PDB entry 7A4P | electron microscopy, 4.20 A resolution (low resolution: residue-level contacts below are approximate; hydrogen-bond / salt-bridge calls are withheld) | chains A and F of the 20 polymer chains in the assembly

Chain A:
Protein: Photosystem I P700 chlorophyll a apoprotein A1
Source organism: Chlorella ohadii
Notes: EC 1.97.1.12
UniProtKB: W8SY74 (W8SY74_CHLSO); residues 11-751 here = UniProt positions 11-751
Sequence (741 residues; each row starts with the number of its first residue):
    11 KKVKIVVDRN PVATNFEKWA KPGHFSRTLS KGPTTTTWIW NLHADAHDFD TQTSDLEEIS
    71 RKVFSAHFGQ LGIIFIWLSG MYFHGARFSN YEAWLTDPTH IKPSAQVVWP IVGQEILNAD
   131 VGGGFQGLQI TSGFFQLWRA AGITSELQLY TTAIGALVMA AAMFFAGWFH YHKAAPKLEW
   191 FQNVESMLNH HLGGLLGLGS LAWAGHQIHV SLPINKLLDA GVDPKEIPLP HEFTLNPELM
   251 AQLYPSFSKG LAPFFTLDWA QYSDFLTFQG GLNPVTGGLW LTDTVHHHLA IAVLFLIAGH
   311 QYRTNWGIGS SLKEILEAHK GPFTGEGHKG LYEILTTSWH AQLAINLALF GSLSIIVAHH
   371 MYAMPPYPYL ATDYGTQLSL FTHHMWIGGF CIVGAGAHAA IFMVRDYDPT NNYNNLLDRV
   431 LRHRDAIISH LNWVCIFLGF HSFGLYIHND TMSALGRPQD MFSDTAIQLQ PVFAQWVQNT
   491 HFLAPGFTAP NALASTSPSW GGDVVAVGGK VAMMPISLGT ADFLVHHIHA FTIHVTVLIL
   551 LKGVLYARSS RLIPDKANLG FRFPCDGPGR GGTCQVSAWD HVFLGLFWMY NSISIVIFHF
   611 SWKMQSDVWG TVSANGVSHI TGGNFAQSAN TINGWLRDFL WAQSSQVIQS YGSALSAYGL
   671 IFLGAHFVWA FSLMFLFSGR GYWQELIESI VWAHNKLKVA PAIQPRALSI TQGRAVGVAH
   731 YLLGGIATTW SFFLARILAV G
Differences from the reference sequence: variant A368 (Ser in W8SY74), I437 (Met in W8SY74)
Metal / ion sites: chlorophyll a Mg (25 sites), coordinated by H53, H57, Q116, Q124, H180, H182, H200, H219, H296, H298, H310, H329, H370, H393, H394, H408 and 9 more; 4Fe-4S cluster Fe: C575, C584 (shared with 2 residues of chain B); chlorophyll a isomer Mg near H676 (its only coordinating residue here)
Ligand contacts:
  - 1,2-diacyl-glycerol-3-sn-phosphate (3PH): T24, N25, F26
  - beta-carotene (BCR), molecule 1: I84, W87, G204, L205, L208, G209
  - beta-carotene (BCR), molecule 2: F85, L88, T162, G165, A166, M169, L208, L211, A212, F265
  - beta-carotene (BCR), molecule 3: L211, L261, F264, F265, L299, V303, L306, I307, H310, I318
  - beta-carotene (BCR), molecule 4: F264, W269, V303
  - beta-carotene (BCR), molecule 5: L341, I344, L345, A351, I355, A409, F412, M413
  - beta-carotene (BCR), molecule 6: A358, S362, I402, G406, A409, V547, L550, L551, V554
  - beta-carotene (BCR), molecule 7: N442, I446, F450
  - beta-carotene (BCR), molecule 8: G674, A675, F677, V678, L733, I736, A737, W740
  - beta-carotene (BCR), molecule 9: W693, L696, I697
  - chlorophyll a isomer (CL0): Y456, I538, F541, T542, Y600, N601, S604, I605, F608, I642, W645, L646, L650, S654, I658, F672, H676, W679, Y731, T738, T739, F742
  - chlorophyll a (CLA), molecule 1: V13, K14, I15, W190, N193, S196, H200, T314, N315, W316
  - chlorophyll a (CLA), molecule 2: I15, V17, F74, F78, A172, M173, F175, A176, F179, H180, A184, W190
  - chlorophyll a (CLA), molecule 3: V22, A23, T24, N25, F26, K28, W29, H34, K72, S75, G79, I83, F174, G177, W178, Y181, H182
  - chlorophyll a (CLA), molecule 4: W29, H34, F35, L52, H53, A56, H57, F59, Q62, K72, A76, G79, Q80, I83
  - chlorophyll a (CLA), molecule 5: W29, P32, W48, I49, W50, L52, H53
  - chlorophyll a (CLA), molecule 6: T46, I49, W50, I697, I700, V701, H704, V709, P711, P715, R716
  - chlorophyll a (CLA), molecule 7: W50, F677, V678, F681, F685, L718, Q722, A725, V726, A729, H730, L733
  - chlorophyll a (CLA), molecule 8: H53, A54, A56, H57, D58, H350, L353, L357, F400, C401, V403, G404, A407, H408, I411, R415, F571, R572, W589, V592, L596, L733
  - chlorophyll a (CLA), molecule 9: H57, F59, V73, A76, H77, Q80, L81, I84, F85, L88, W349, H350, Q352, L353, N356, L357, F360
  - chlorophyll a (CLA), molecule 10: H57, Q80, I83, I84, W87, F360, I397, F400, C401
  - chlorophyll a (CLA), molecule 11: L66, H77, L188, F191, Q192, V194, M197, L198, H201, L202, L205, L322, L326, L345, T346, T347, S348, W349, Q352, I355, N356, L359, F360
  - chlorophyll a (CLA), molecule 12: F74, H77, F78, L81, M169, M173, W190, F191, N193, S196, M197, H200, H201, G204, L205
  - chlorophyll a (CLA), molecule 13: I86, W87, S89, G90, M91, F93, H94, F98, Q116, V117, W119, L167
  - chlorophyll a (CLA), molecule 14: W87, M91, H94, A115, Q116, L138, Q139, I140, T141, S142, F144, A667, Y668, I671, W740, L744
  - chlorophyll a (CLA), molecule 15: W87, M91, T141, S142, F144, S389, L390, T392, H393, W396, I397, F400, I671, I736, T739, W740
  - chlorophyll a (CLA), molecule 16: W87, L88, S142, G143, F144, L147, L206, F360, L363, S364, V367, M371, Y377, L380, L390, H393, H394, I397
  - chlorophyll a (CLA), molecule 17: Q116, V117, V118, W119, I121, V122, Q124, L127, L138, A667, L670, I671
  - chlorophyll a (CLA), molecule 18: L147, A150, L206, G209, S210, W213, Q217, L289, L291, T294, H297, H298, I301, F305, L363, I366, V367, H370, M371, P376, Y377
  - chlorophyll a (CLA), molecule 19: A151, G152, I153, Q158, T161, T162, G209, A212, W213, G215, H216, V220, P240, H241, T244
  - chlorophyll a (CLA), molecule 20: L157, Q158, T161, L239, H241, L245
  - chlorophyll a (CLA), molecule 21: V168, A171, A172, F175
  - chlorophyll a (CLA), molecule 22: L198, L202, L206, L304, F305, A308, Q311, Y312, L322, I325, L359, L427, V430, L551, V554, L555
  - chlorophyll a (CLA), molecule 23: N199, H200, G203, G204, L208, L306, G309, H310, Y312, R313, T314, W316, I318, G319
  - chlorophyll a (CLA), molecule 24: L211, A212, A214, G215, I218, H219, F243, T244, P247, M250, F257, G260, L261, F264, Y272, F275, L276, L299
  - chlorophyll a (CLA), molecule 25: F264, W269, A270, Y272, S273, L276, T277, F278, H296, L299, A300, V303, L304, N501
  - chlorophyll a (CLA), molecule 26: F264, F265, L267
  - chlorophyll a (CLA), molecule 27: T277, F278, G280, L289, D293, T294, H296, H297, A300, I301, L304, H370, M374, P376, T506
  - chlorophyll a (CLA), molecule 28: F278, F497, T498, A499, P500, N501, A502
  - chlorophyll a (CLA), molecule 29: L304, L359, S362, L363, I366, H369, H370, A373, M374, T506, S507, S509, W510
  - chlorophyll a (CLA), molecule 30: I307, H310, Q311, I318, G319, S320
  - chlorophyll a (CLA), molecule 31: Q311, S320, I325, A328, H329
  - chlorophyll a (CLA), molecule 32: I325, L326, H329, H338, L341, L426, L427, V430
  - chlorophyll a (CLA), molecule 33: H329, K330, G331, P332, F333
  - chlorophyll a (CLA), molecule 34: F333, T334, L426, R429, V430, H433, I437, H440
  - chlorophyll a (CLA), molecule 35: I365, I366, H369, M395, I402, I543, T546, V547, L550, M599, S602, I603, V606
  - chlorophyll a (CLA), molecule 36: H369, Y372, F483, A484, V487, Q488, H491, W510, I526, L528, H536, H539, I543, V606, H609, F610, K613
  - chlorophyll a (CLA), molecule 37: A436, H440, W443
  - chlorophyll a (CLA), molecule 38: I437, H440, L441, W443, V444, A540, I543, H544, V547, L551
  - chlorophyll a (CLA), molecule 39: S439, N442, W443, I446
  - chlorophyll a (CLA), molecule 40: N442, C445, I446, G449, F450, F453, G454, I457, F541, V545, L548, I549, L594, F597, W598
  - chlorophyll a (CLA), molecule 41: W443, I446, F447, F450, H451
  - chlorophyll a (CLA), molecule 42: W443, F447, L448, Q480, P481, V482, F483, A484, D532, F533, H536, H537, A540, H544
  - chlorophyll a (CLA), molecule 43: F450, H451, G454, L455, I457, H458, T461, M462, R467, D470, F472
  - chlorophyll a (CLA), molecule 44: F453, I457, D460, F541, F597, W598, Y600, N601, I642, L646, W679, Y731
  - chlorophyll a (CLA), molecule 45: T461, A464, L465
  - chlorophyll a (CLA), molecule 46: W486, V487, T490, H491, A494, T498, A499, T506, W510
  - chlorophyll a (CLA), molecule 47: L646, L650, W651
  - chlorophyll a (CLA), molecule 48: L670, L673, G674, H676, F677, W679, A680
  - chlorophyll a (CLA), molecule 49: F677, A680, F681, L683, M684, F687, S688, Y692, W693, L696
  - chlorophyll a (CLA), molecule 50: I700, A703, H704, L707, V709
  - chlorophyll a (CLA), molecule 51: W702, A703, K706, L707
  - phylloquinone (PQN): W50, M684, F685, S688, G689, R690, W693, I697, A717, L718, S719, G723
  - phosphatidylethanolamine (PTY): T24, F174, F175, W178, F179, K183
  - (3R)-beta,beta-caroten-3-ol (RRX): W119, P120, I121
  - 4Fe-4S cluster (SF4): C575, G577, P578, T583, C584, I720, R724

Chain F:
Protein: Psi-F
Source organism: Chlorella ohadii
UniProtKB: A0A2P6TPV8 (A0A2P6TPV8_CHLSO); residues 318-482 here = UniProt positions 318-482
Sequence (165 residues; row label = number of the first residue in the row):
   318 DVAGLTPCSE SKAFAKRKKN EVKALNKRLK NYEADSAPAL ALKATIARTE ARFDKYAKQG
   378 LLCGTDGLPH LIADPGLALR YGHAGDVFIP TIGFIYFAGW LGYAGSKYLQ AVAATAKPIE
   438 KEIIIDVPLA WKLLWEGFGW PLRAFAEYKN GSLMEDDAKI TVSPR
Differences from the reference sequence: variant L346 (Met in A0A2P6TPV8), N348 (Lys in A0A2P6TPV8), A351 (Glu in A0A2P6TPV8), D352 (Gly in A0A2P6TPV8), K360 (Gln in A0A2P6TPV8), A364 (Asp in A0A2P6TPV8), E367 (Asn in A0A2P6TPV8), A430 (Ser in A0A2P6TPV8), A431 (Ser in A0A2P6TPV8), T432 (Met in A0A2P6TPV8), A433 (Thr in A0A2P6TPV8)
Disulfide bonds: C325-C380
Metal / ion sites: chlorophyll a Mg near D391 (its only coordinating residue here)
Ligand contacts:
  - beta-carotene (BCR), molecule 1: A390, P392, V404, F405, T408, G416, G419, Y420, S423, W457, A461
  - beta-carotene (BCR), molecule 2: P407, G410, F411, F414, A415, L418
  - chlorophyll a (CLA), molecule 1: Y373, F414, W417
  - chlorophyll a (CLA), molecule 2: A390, V404, T408, I409, I412
  - chlorophyll a (CLA), molecule 3: D391, P392, G393, L394, R397
  - chlorophyll a (CLA), molecule 4: P407, T408, F411, I412, A415, G419, W457
  - chlorophyll a (CLA), molecule 5: I409, I412, Y413, W457, P458, A461, F462, Y465, L470, M471
  - chlorophyll a (CLA), molecule 6: W417, L418, I440, L451
  - chlorophyll a (CLA), molecule 7: L418, G419, A421, G422, S423, Y425, I442, A447
  - chlorophyll a (CLA), molecule 8: G422, Y425, L426, E439, I440, I442, A447, W448, L451
  - chlorophyll a (CLA), molecule 9: V444, P445, W448, K449, W452
  - diacyl glycerol (DGA): F462, A463, K466
  - LPX ((2S)-3-{[(R)-(2-aminoethoxy)(hydroxy)phosphoryl]oxy}-2-hydroxypropyl hexadecanoate): I442, D443, V444, P445
  - phosphatidylethanolamine (PTY): K372, K375, L388, D403, P407

Chain A / chain F interface:
Residue-residue contacts - 42 pairs, chain A then chain F:
  A30(A) - I441(F)
  P32(A) - I441(F)
  G42(A) - K434(F)
  P43(A) - I436(F)
  P43(A) - I440(F)
  T44(A) - I436(F)
  W48(A) - I440(F)
  P120(A) - R365(F)
  E125(A) - T362(F)
  E125(A) - R365(F)
  N128(A) - R345(F)
  D130(A) - R345(F)
  D130(A) - Y349(F)
  G134(A) - Y349(F)
  G134(A) - P355(F)
  F135(A) - Y349(F)
  Q136(A) - R345(F)
  Q136(A) - Y349(F)
  Q136(A) - P355(F)
  Q136(A) - L359(F)
  W702(A) - D474(F)
  W702(A) - I477(F)
  W702(A) - T478(F)
  N705(A) - I477(F)
  K706(A) - M471(F)
  K706(A) - E472(F)
  L707(A) - L470(F)
  K708(A) - Q427(F)
  K708(A) - S469(F)
  K708(A) - M471(F)
  K708(A) - E472(F)
  V709(A) - S423(F)
  V709(A) - L426(F)
  A710(A) - L426(F)
  P711(A) - L426(F)
  P711(A) - E439(F)
  A712(A) - P435(F)
  A712(A) - I436(F)
  A712(A) - E439(F)
  I713(A) - I436(F)
  I713(A) - E439(F)
  I713(A) - I440(F)
Interface residues without a listed pair, chain A (26 interface residues in all): K41, I49, I126
Interface residues without a listed pair, chain F (25 interface residues in all): A358, E437, V479

Overview:
26 residues of chain A face 25 of chain F across their interface. 4 chlorophyll a molecules and one
beta-carotene molecule are bound between chain A and chain F.
Here chain A is Photosystem I P700 chlorophyll a apoprotein A1 and chain F is Psi-F, both from Chlorella
ohadii. Entry 7A4P (Structure of small high-light grown Chlorella ohadii photosystem I) was determined by
electron microscopy (same publication as 6ZZX and 6ZZY).
